Entry 9E1W (electron microscopy, 3.20 A resolution); this record covers chains G and J of the 11 polymer chains in the assembly.

# Chain G
Protein: Histone H2A type 1
From: Xenopus laevis
UniProtKB: P06897 (H2A1_XENLA); residues 0-129 here correspond to UniProt positions 1-130 (UniProt number = residue number + 1)
Amino-acid sequence (130 residues; numbered 0 to 129; the number before each row is that of its first residue; numbering starts at 0):
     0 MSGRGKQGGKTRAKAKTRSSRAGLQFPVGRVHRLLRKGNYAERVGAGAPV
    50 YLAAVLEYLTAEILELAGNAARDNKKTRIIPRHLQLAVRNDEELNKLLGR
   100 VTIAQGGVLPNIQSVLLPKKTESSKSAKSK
Disordered / not traced: 0-9, 119-129
Differences from the reference sequence: conflict Arg99 (Gly100 in P06897), Ser123 (Ala124 in P06897)
UniProt features mapped onto this chain:
  - modified residue: Ser1 (N-acetylserine), Lys5 (N6-(2-hydroxyisobutyryl)lysine), Lys9 (N6-(2-hydroxyisobutyryl)lysine), Lys36 (N6-(2-hydroxyisobutyryl)lysine), Lys74 (N6-(2-hydroxyisobutyryl)lysine), Lys75 (N6-(2-hydroxyisobutyryl)lysine), Lys95 (N6-(2-hydroxyisobutyryl)lysine), Gln104 (N5-methylglutamine), Lys118 (N6-(2-hydroxyisobutyryl)lysine)
  - cross-link (Glycyl lysine isopeptide (Lys-Gly)): Lys13 (interchain with G-Cter in ubiquitin), Lys15 (interchain with G-Cter in ubiquitin), Lys119 (interchain with G-Cter in ubiquitin)

# Chain J
Molecule: 152-nt DNA strand
From: Homo sapiens
Sequence (152 nucleotides; numbered -75 to 76; the number before each row is that of its first residue; numbers below 1 keep their minus sign (DC-75 is residue -75)):
   -75 CCCTGGAGAATCCCGGTGCCGAGGCCGCTCAATTGGTCGTAGACAGCTCT
   -25 AGCACCGCTTAAACGCACGTACGCGCTGTCCCCCGCGTTTTAACCGCCAA
    25 GGGGATTACTCCCTAGTCTCCAGGCACGTGTCAGATATATACATCCTGTG
    75 CA

# Interface between chain G and chain J
Pairs across the interface - 17 pairs, chain G then chain J:
  Arg11(G) with DT43(J), base contact; DC44(J), sugar contact
  Lys13(G) with DA46(J), salt bridge to the phosphate
  Arg29(G) with DG48(J), hydrogen bond to the phosphate; DC49(J), salt bridge to the phosphate
  Glu41(G) with DA39(J), phosphate contact
  Arg42(G) with DT38(J), sugar contact; DA39(J), phosphate contact
  Val43(G) with DT38(J), sugar contact; DA39(J), hydrogen bond to the phosphate
  Gly44(G) with DT38(J), phosphate contact
  Ala45(G) with DT38(J), hydrogen bond to the phosphate
  Lys75(G) with DG58(J), phosphate contact; DA59(J), salt bridge to the phosphate
  Thr76(G) with DG58(J), hydrogen bond to the phosphate
  Arg77(G) with DA57(J), hydrogen bond to the sugar; DG58(J), hydrogen bond to the phosphate
Also at the interface, not in a pair above, chain G (12 interface residues in all): Thr16
Also at the interface, not in a pair above, chain J (12 interface residues in all): DC45, DG47

# Overview
Chain G and chain J each contribute 12 residues to their interface; the contacts include 6 hydrogen bonds and
3 salt bridges. Among the polar pairs are Arg77(G)-DA57(J), Arg29(G)-DG48(J) and Val43(G)-DA39(J).
Here chain G is Histone H2A type 1 (Xenopus laevis) and chain J is a 152-nt DNA strand (Homo sapiens). Entry
9E1W (Snf2h bound nucleosome complex - ClassC3) was determined by electron microscopy together with 9E1L,
9E1M, 9E1N, 9E1O, 9E1P, 9E1Q and 4 further entries from the same study.
